Entry 5YVS (X-ray diffraction, 2.35 A resolution); this record covers chain A.

== Chain A ==
Molecule: alcohol dehydrogenase
Organism: candidate divison MSBL1 archaeon SCGC-AAA259E19
UniProt: A0A133UP32 (A0A133UP32_9EURY); numbering as in UniProt (aligned over 1-400)
Chain sequence (409 residues; each row starts with the number of its first residue; numbers below 1 keep their minus sign (Met-8 is residue -8)):
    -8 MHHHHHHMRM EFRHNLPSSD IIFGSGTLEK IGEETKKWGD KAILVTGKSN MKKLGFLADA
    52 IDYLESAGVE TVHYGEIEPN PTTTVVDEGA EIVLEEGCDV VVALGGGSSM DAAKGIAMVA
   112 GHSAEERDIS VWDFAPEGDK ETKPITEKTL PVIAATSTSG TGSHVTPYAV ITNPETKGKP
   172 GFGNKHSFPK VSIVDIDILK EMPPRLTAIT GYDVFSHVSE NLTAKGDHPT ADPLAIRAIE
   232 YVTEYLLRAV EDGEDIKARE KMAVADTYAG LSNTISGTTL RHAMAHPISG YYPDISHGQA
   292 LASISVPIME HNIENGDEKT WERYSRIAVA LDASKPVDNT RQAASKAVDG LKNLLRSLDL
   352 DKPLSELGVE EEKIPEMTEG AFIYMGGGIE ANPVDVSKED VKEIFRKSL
Not modelled in the structure: -8 to -3
Construct notes: initiating methionine (-8); expression tag (-7 to 0)
Bound ions: Mn2+: Asp204, His208, His273, His288
Ligand contacts: NADPH (NDP; NADPH dihydro-nicotinamide-adenine-dinucleotide phosphate): Gly38, Lys39, Ser40, Asn41, Met42, Leu45, Ile68, Pro70, Asn71, Pro72, Gly97, Gly98, Ser99, Asp102, Lys105, Ser148, Thr149, Thr152, Ser154, Thr157, Tyr159, Ala160, Val161, Lys170, Ile189, Glu192, Met193, Pro194, Leu197, Thr201, Asp204, His208, His288

== In short ==
Ligands of chain A: NADPH. Asp204, His208, His273 and His288 form the Mn2+ site.
Chain A is alcohol dehydrogenase (candidate divison MSBL1 archaeon SCGC-AAA259E19); the structure, Crystal
Structure of the archaeal halo-thermophilic Red Sea brine pool alcohol dehydrogenase ADH/D1 bound to NADP, was
determined by X-ray diffraction (same publication as 5YVM and 5YVR).
